8D3P - chains B and E of the 11 polymer chains in the assembly; structure by electron microscopy, 4.26 A resolution (low resolution: residue-level contacts below are approximate; hydrogen-bond / salt-bridge calls are withheld).

== Chain B ==
Name: CRISPR-associated endonuclease Cas1
From: Alkalihalobacillus halodurans C-125
Notes: EC 3.1.-.-
UniProtKB: Q9KFX9 (Q9KFX9_ALKHC); residues 1-343 here = UniProt positions 1-343
Sequence (347 residues; numbered -3 to 343; the number before each row is that of its first residue; numbers below 1 keep their minus sign (Gly-3 is residue -3)):
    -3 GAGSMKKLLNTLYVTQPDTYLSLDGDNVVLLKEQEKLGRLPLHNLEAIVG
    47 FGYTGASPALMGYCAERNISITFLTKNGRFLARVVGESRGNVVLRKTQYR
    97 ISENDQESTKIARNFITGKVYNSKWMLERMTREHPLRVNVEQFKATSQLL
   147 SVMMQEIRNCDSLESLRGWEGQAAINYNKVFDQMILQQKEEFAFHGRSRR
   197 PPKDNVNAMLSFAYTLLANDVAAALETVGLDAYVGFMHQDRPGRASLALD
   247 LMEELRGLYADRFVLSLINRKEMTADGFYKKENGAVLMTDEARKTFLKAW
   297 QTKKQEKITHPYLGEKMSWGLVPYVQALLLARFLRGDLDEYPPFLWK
Not modelled in the structure: 343
Sequence notes: expression tag (-3 to 0)
From the paper describing this entry:
  - catalytic residues: Glu166 (proposed by the authors, not directly observed)

== Chain E ==
Name: CRISPR-associated endonuclease Cas2
From: Alkalihalobacillus halodurans C-125
Notes: EC 3.1.-.-
UniProtKB: Q9KFX8 (CAS2_ALKHC); numbering as in UniProt (aligned over 1-96)
Sequence (100 residues; row label = number of the first residue in the row; numbers below 1 keep their minus sign (Gly-3 is residue -3)):
    -3 GAGSMLVLITYDVQTSSMGGTKRLRKVAKACQNYGQRVQNSVFECIVDST
    47 QLTSLKLELTSLIDEEKDSLRIYRLGNNYKTKVEHIGAKPSIDLEDPLIF
Sequence notes: expression tag (-3 to 0)
Curated features (UniProtKB/Swiss-Prot):
  - binding site (Mg(2+)): Asp8
  - mutagenesis: Asp8 (D8N: Loss of dsDNase activity)
From the paper describing this entry:
  - mutagenesis - T46A/T49A/L53A/T56A/S57A: unchanged catalytic activity

== How chain B and chain E interact ==
Residue-residue contacts (28):
  Lys3(B) with Ala-2(E); Ser0(E); Asp44(E)
  Asn6(B) with Leu90(E); Asp92(E)
  Thr7(B) with Leu94(E)
  Leu8(B) with Leu94(E)
  Tyr9(B) with Leu94(E); Ile95(E); Phe96(E)
  Val10(B) with Phe96(E)
  Thr11(B) with Ile95(E); Phe96(E)
  Gln12(B) with Phe96(E)
  Gly21(B) with Asn29(E)
  Asp22(B) with Asn29(E)
  Asn23(B) with Gln28(E); Asn29(E)
  Arg35(B) with Gln28(E)
  Leu36(B) with Leu90(E)
  Pro37(B) with Asn29(E); Gly31(E)
  His39(B) with Tyr30(E); Ile42(E)
  Asn40(B) with Ile42(E)
  Leu293(B) with Ile95(E)
  Lys294(B) with Ile95(E)
  Gln301(B) with Glu91(E)
Other interface residues (no listed pair), chain B (22 interface residues in all): Leu26, Gln297, Thr298
Other interface residues (no listed pair), chain E (19 interface residues in all): Gln32, Val43, Gln47, Ile88, Pro93

== Overview ==
The interface between chain B and chain E involves 22 residues on one side and 19 on the other. UniProt lists
Mg2+-binding residue Asp8(E) and one mutagenesis site on chain E. From the paper: the catalytic residue
Glu166(B); T46A/T49A/L53A/T56A/S57A of chain E leave catalytic activity unchanged.
Chain B is CRISPR-associated endonuclease Cas1 and chain E is CRISPR-associated endonuclease Cas2, both from
Alkalihalobacillus halodurans C-125; the structure, Type I-C Cas4-Cas1-Cas2 complex bound to half-site
integration intermediate (HSI), was determined by electron microscopy, deposited together with 8D3L, 8D3M and
8D3Q.
